4ZGI - chain A; structure by X-ray diffraction, 2.70 A resolution.

Chain A:
Molecule: TRAF-interacting protein with FHA domain-containing protein A
Source organism: Homo sapiens
UniProtKB: Q96CG3 (TIFA_HUMAN); residues 10-149 here = UniProt positions 10-149
Amino-acid sequence (140 residues; numbered 10 to 149; the number before each row is that of its first residue):
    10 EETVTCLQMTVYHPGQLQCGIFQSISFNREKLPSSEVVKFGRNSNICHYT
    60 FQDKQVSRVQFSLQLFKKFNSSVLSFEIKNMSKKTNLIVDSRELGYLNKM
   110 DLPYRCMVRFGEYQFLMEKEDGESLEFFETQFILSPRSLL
Modified residues: Mse18, Mse90, Mse109, Mse116, Mse126 (selenomethionine; parent Met)
UniProt features mapped onto this chain:
  - mutagenesis: Gly50 (G50E: Loss of homooligomerization and activation of NF-kappa-B and JNK pathways; when associated with A-66), Arg51 (R51A: In RKN: Loss of homooligomerization and activation of NF-kappa-B and JNK pathways; when associated with 88-A-A-89), Ser66 (S66A: Loss of homooligomerization and activation of NF-kappa-B and JNK pathways; when associated with E-50), Lys88 to Asn89 (In RKN: Loss of homooligomerization and activation of NF-kappa-B and JNK pathways; when associated with A-51)

Overview:
Curated annotation (UniProt) lists 5 mutagenesis sites.
Chain A is TRAF-interacting protein with FHA domain-containing protein A (Homo sapiens); the structure,
Structure of Truncated Human TIFA, was determined by X-ray diffraction (same publication as 4YM4).
